3G4S - chains 0 and L of the 31 polymer chains in the assembly; structure by X-ray diffraction, 3.20 A resolution.

Chain 0:
Molecule: 23S ribosomal RNA
Organism: Haloarcula marismortui
Sequence (2923 nucleotides; each row starts with the number of its first residue):
     1 GUUGGCUACUAUGCCAGCUGGUGGAUUGCUCGGCUCAGGCGCUGAUGAAG
    51 GACGUGCCAAGCUGCGAUAAGCUGUGGGGAGCCGCACGGAGGCGAAGAAC
   101 CACAGAUUUCCGAAUGAGAAUCUCUCUAACAAUUGCUUCGCGCAAUGAGG
   151 AACCCCGAGAACUGAAACAUCUCAGUAUCGGGAGGAACAGAAAACGCAAC
   201 GUGAUGUCGUUAGUAACCGCGAGUGAACGCGAUACAGCCCAAACCGAAGC
   251 CCUCACGGGCAAUGUGGUGUCAGGGCUACCUCUCAUCAGCCGACCGUCUU
   301 CACGAAGUCUCUUGGAAUAGAGCGUGAUACAGGGUGACAACCCCGUACUG
   351 AAGACCAGUACGCUGUGCGGUAGUGCCAGAGUAGCGGGGGUUGGAUAUCC
   401 CUCGCGAAUAACGCAGGCAUCGACUGCGAAGGCUAAACACAACCUGAGAC
   451 CGAUAGUGAACAAGUAGUGUGAACGAACGCUGCAAAGUACCCUCAGAAGG
   501 GAGGCGAAAUAGAGCAUGAAAUCAGUUGGCGAUCGAGCGACAGGGCAUAC
   551 AAGGUCCCUUGACGAAUGACCGAGACGCGAGUCUCCAGUAAGACUCACGG
   601 GAAGCCGAUGUUCUGUCGUACGUUUUGAAAAACGAGCCAGGGAGUGUGUC
   651 UGUAUGGCAAGUCUAACCGGAGUAUCCGGGGAGGCACAGGGAAACCGACA
   701 UGGCCGCAGGGCUUUGCCCGAGGGCCGCCGUCUUCAAGGGCGGGGAGCCA
   751 UGUGGACACGACCCGAAUCCGGACGAUCUACGCAUGGACAAGAUGAAGCG
   801 UGCCGAAAGGCACGUGGAAGUCUGUUAGAGUUGGUGUCCUACAAUACCCU
   851 CUCGUGAUCUAUGUGUAGGGGUGAAAGGCCCAUCGAGUCCGGCAACAGCU
   901 GGUUCCAAUCGAAACAUGUCGAAGCAUGACCUCCGCCGAGGUAGUCUGUG
   951 AGGUAGAGCGACCGAUUGGUGUGUCCGCCUCCGAGAGGAGUCGGCACACC
  1001 UGUCAAACUCCAAACUUACAGACGCUGUUUGACGCGGGGAUUCCGGUGCG
  1051 CGGGGUAAGCCUGUGUACCAGGAGGGGAACAACCCAGAGAUAGGUUAAGG
  1101 UCCCCAAGUGUGGAUUAAGUGUAAUCCUCUGAAGGUGGUCUCGAGCCCUA
  1151 GACAGCCGGGAGGUGAGCUUAGAAGCAGCUACCCUCUAAGAAAAGCGUAA
  1201 CAGCUUACCGGCCGAGGUUUGAGGCGCCCAAAAUGAUCGGGACUCAAAUC
  1251 CACCACCGAGACCUGUCCGUACCACUCAUACUGGUAAUCGAGUAGAUUGG
  1301 CGCUCUAAUUGGAUGGAAGCAGGGGCGAGAGCUCCUGUGGACCGAUUAGU
  1351 GACGAAAAUCCUGGCCAUAGUAGCAGCGAUAGUCGGGUGAGAACCCCGAC
  1401 GGCCUAAUGGAUAAGGGUUCCUCAGCACUGCUGAUCAGCUGAGGGUUAGC
  1451 CGGUCCUAAGUCUCACCGCAACUCGACUGAGACGAAAUGGGAAACAGGUU
  1501 AAUAUUCCUGUGCCAUCAUGCAGUGAAAGUUGACGCCCUGGGGUCGAUCA
  1551 CGCCGGGCAUUCGCCCGGUCGAACCGUCCAACUCCGUGGAAGCCGUAAUG
  1601 GCAGGAAGCGGACGAACGGCGGCAUAGGGAAACGUGAUUCAACCUGGGGC
  1651 CCAUGAAAAGACGAGCAUGAUGUCCGUACCGAGAACCGACACAGGUGUCC
  1701 AUGGCGGCGAAAGCCAAGGCCUGUCGGGAGCAACCAACGUUAGGGAAUUC
  1751 GGCAAGUUAGUCCCGUACCUUCGGAAGAAGGGAUGCCUGCUCCGGAACGG
  1801 AGCAGGUCGCAGUGACUCGGAAGCUCGGACUGUCUAGUAACAACAUAGGU
  1851 GACCGCAAAUCCGCAAGGACUCGUACGGUCACUGAAUCCUGCCCAGUGCA
  1901 GGUAUCUGAACACCUCGUACAAGAGGACGAAGGACCUGUCAACGGCGGGG
  1951 GUAACUAUGACCCUCUUAAGGUAGCGUAGUACCUUGCCGCAUCAGUAGCG
  2001 GCUUGCAUGAAUGGAUUAACCAGAGCUUCACUGUCCCAACGUUGGGCCCG
  2051 GUGAACUGUACAUUCCAGUGCGGAGUCUGGAGACACCCAGGGGGAAGCGA
  2101 AGACCCUAUGGAGCUUUACUGCAGGCUGUCGCUGAGACGUGGUCGCCGAU
  2151 GUGCAGCAUAGGUAGGAGUCGUUACAGAGGUACCCGCGCUAGCGGGCCAC
  2201 CCAGACAACAGUGAAAUACUACCCGUCGGUGACUGCGACUCUCACUCCGG
  2251 GAGGAGGACACCGAUAGCCGGGCAGUUUGACUGGGGCGGUACGCGCUCGA
  2301 AAAGAUAUCGAGCGCGCCCUAUGGUCAUCUCAGCCGGGACAGAGACCCGG
  2351 CGAAGAGUGCAAGAGCAAAAGAUGACUUGACAGUGUUCUUCCCAACGAGG
  2401 AACGCUGACGCGAAAGCGUGGUCUAGCGAACCAAUUAGCCUGCUUGAUGC
  2451 GGGCAAUUGAUGACAGAAAAGCUACCCUAGGGAUAACAGAGUCGUCACUC
  2501 GCAAGAGCACAUAUCGACCGAGUGGCUUGCUACCUCGAUGUCGGUUCCCU
  2551 CCAUCCUGCCCGUGCAGAAGCGGGCAAGGGUGAGGUUGUUCGCCUAUUAA
  2601 AGGAGGUCGUGAGCUGGGUUUAGACCGUCGUGAGACAGGUCGGCUGCUAU
  2651 CUACUGGGUGUGUAAUGGUGUCUGACAAGAACGACCGUAUAGUACGAGAG
  2701 GAACUACGGUUGGUGGCCACUGGUGUACCGGUUGUUCGAGAGAGCACGUG
  2751 CCGGGUAGCCACGCCACACGGGGUAAGAGCUGAACGCAUCUAAGCUCGAA
  2801 ACCCACUUGGAAAAGAGACACCGCCGAGGUCCCGCGUACAAGACGCGGUC
  2851 GAUAGACUCGGGGUGUGCGCGUCGAGGUAACGAGACGUUAAGCCCACGAG
  2901 CACUAACAGACCAAAGCCAUCAU
Unresolved in the structure: 1-9, 126-127, 715, 971-998, 1560, 1952-1963, 2137-2236, 2339-2343, 2665-2666, 2915-2923
Modified positions: 1MA (6-hydro-1-methyladenosine-5'-monophosphate) at position 628, OMU (o2'-methyluridine 5'-monophosphate) at position 2587, OMG (o2'-methylguanosine-5'-monophosphate) at position 2588, UR3 (3-methyluridine-5'-monophoshate) at position 2619, PSU (pseudouridine-5'-monophosphate) at position 2621
Bound ions: Na+ site 1: U12 (shared with 1 residue of chain R); Mg2+ site 1 near G28 (its only coordinating residue here); Na+ site 2: C40, C443; Na+ site 3: G56, A59, G61; Sr2+ site 1 near A86 (its only coordinating residue here); Mg2+ site 2 near U115 (its only coordinating residue here); Na+ site 4: C141, G142; Na+ site 5: U146, G147; Mg2+ site 3: C162, U2276; Na+ site 6: A165, A166; Mg2+ site 4: A167, C168; Na+ site 7: U170, C218, G219, G221; 1 more K+ sites not listed; 69 more Mg2+ sites not listed; 56 more Na+ sites not listed; 34 more Sr2+ sites not listed
Residues lining bound ligands: tiamulin (MUL): G2102, A2103, C2104, A2486, C2487, A2538, U2539, G2540, U2541, U2620

Chain L:
Protein: 50S ribosomal protein L15P
Organism: Haloarcula marismortui
UniProtKB: P12737 (RL15_HALMA); residues 0-164 here correspond to UniProt positions 1-165 (UniProt number = residue number + 1)
Amino-acid sequence (165 residues; each row starts with the number of its first residue; numbering starts at 0):
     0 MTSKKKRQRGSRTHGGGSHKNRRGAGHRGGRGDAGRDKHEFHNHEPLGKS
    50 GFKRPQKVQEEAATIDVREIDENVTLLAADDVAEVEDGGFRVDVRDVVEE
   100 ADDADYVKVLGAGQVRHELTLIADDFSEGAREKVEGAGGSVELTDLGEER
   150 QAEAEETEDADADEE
Unresolved in the structure: 0, 84-88, 151-164

Interface between chain 0 and chain L:
Contacting residue pairs (173):
  G164(0) with Arg-30(L), phosphate contact
  A165(0) with Gly-29(L), phosphate contact; Arg-30(L), hydrogen bond to the phosphate; Ala-33(L), sugar contact
  A166(0) with Ala-24(L), base contact; Gly-25(L), base contact; Gly-28(L), base contact; Gly-29(L), hydrogen bond to the base; Gly-34(L), phosphate contact; His-38(L), base contact
  G196(0) with Lys-56(L), hydrogen bond to the sugar
  C197(0) with Lys-56(L), phosphate contact
  U214(0) with Gln-55(L), sugar contact
  A215(0) with Lys-52(L), salt bridge to the phosphate
  A216(0) with Lys-52(L), salt bridge to the phosphate
  C220(0) with Lys-48(L), base contact
  G221(0) with Arg-35(L), hydrogen bond to the phosphate; Leu-46(L), phosphate contact; Gly-47(L), hydrogen bond to the phosphate
  A222(0) with Asp-32(L), phosphate contact; Arg-35(L), salt bridge to the phosphate
  G223(0) with Gly-31(L), phosphate contact; Asp-32(L), hydrogen bond to the phosphate
  G417(0) with Lys-56(L), salt bridge to the phosphate
  U623(0) with Arg-11(L), salt bridge to the phosphate
  U624(0) with Arg-11(L), salt bridge to the phosphate; Ser-17(L), phosphate contact; His-18(L), salt bridge to the phosphate; Lys-19(L), hydrogen bond to the phosphate
  U625(0) with Lys-19(L), salt bridge to the phosphate
  G644(0) with Lys-4(L), sugar contact; Arg-8(L), salt bridge to the phosphate; His-13(L), stacking on the base; Arg-21(L), hydrogen bond to the base
  U645(0) with Lys-4(L), phosphate contact
  A686(0) with Glu-99(L), base contact
  C687(0) with Glu-99(L), base contact
  A688(0) with Asp-65(L), hydrogen bond to the base; Arg-67(L), salt bridge to the phosphate; Leu-109(L), base contact; Ala-111(L), base contact
  A692(0) with Gly-50(L), sugar contact; Phe-51(L), hydrogen bond to the sugar
  A693(0) with Phe-51(L), sugar contact; Arg-53(L), sugar contact
  A694(0) with Arg-53(L), salt bridge to the phosphate
  C695(0) with Glu-59(L), phosphate contact
  C696(0) with Arg-149(L), salt bridge to the phosphate
  G697(0) with Thr-63(L), base contact; Lys-107(L), salt bridge to the phosphate; Leu-109(L), base contact; Ser-126(L), phosphate contact; Glu-127(L), hydrogen bond to the phosphate
  A698(0) with Leu-109(L), phosphate contact; Gly-110(L), hydrogen bond to the phosphate; Ala-111(L), sugar contact; Ser-126(L), phosphate contact; Gly-128(L), phosphate contact
  C699(0) with Ala-111(L), phosphate contact; Gly-112(L), hydrogen bond to the phosphate; Lys-132(L), salt bridge to the phosphate
  A700(0) with Asp-70(L), hydrogen bond to the base; Glu-71(L), base contact; Gly-112(L), phosphate contact; Gln-113(L), hydrogen bond to the base; Val-114(L), base contact; Arg-115(L), base contact
  U701(0) with Gln-113(L), hydrogen bond to the phosphate; Arg-115(L), salt bridge to the phosphate
  G745(0) with Arg-67(L), base contact; Glu-71(L), hydrogen bond to the base
  G754(0) with Lys-3(L), phosphate contact; Lys-4(L), phosphate contact
  G755(0) with Lys-3(L), salt bridge to the phosphate; Lys-4(L), salt bridge to the phosphate
  C757(0) with Arg-27(L), phosphate contact; Gly-31(L), hydrogen bond to the phosphate
  A758(0) with Arg-27(L), salt bridge to the phosphate; Arg-30(L), phosphate contact; Gly-31(L), hydrogen bond to the phosphate
  C759(0) with Arg-30(L), salt bridge to the phosphate
  C762(0) with Arg-21(L), hydrogen bond to the base
  C896(0) with Arg-30(L), hydrogen bond to the phosphate
  A897(0) with Gly-23(L), phosphate contact; Ala-24(L), hydrogen bond to the phosphate; Arg-30(L), salt bridge to the phosphate
  G898(0) with Arg-22(L), phosphate contact; Gly-23(L), hydrogen bond to the phosphate; Ala-24(L), hydrogen bond to the phosphate; Gly-25(L), hydrogen bond to the phosphate
  C899(0) with Lys-19(L), phosphate contact; Arg-22(L), salt bridge to the phosphate
  U900(0) with Lys-19(L), salt bridge to the phosphate; Arg-22(L), salt bridge to the phosphate
  G901(0) with His-18(L), salt bridge to the phosphate; Lys-19(L), phosphate contact
  G902(0) with Arg-11(L), salt bridge to the phosphate; His-18(L), salt bridge to the phosphate
  U903(0) with Arg-11(L), salt bridge to the phosphate; Thr-12(L), base contact; His-18(L), base contact
  U904(0) with Gln-7(L), phosphate contact; Arg-8(L), hydrogen bond to the base; Gly-9(L), hydrogen bond to the phosphate; Ser-10(L), hydrogen bond to the phosphate; Arg-11(L), hydrogen bond to the phosphate
  C905(0) with Lys-5(L), hydrogen bond to the base; Arg-6(L), base contact; Arg-8(L), sugar contact; Gly-9(L), phosphate contact
  C906(0) with Arg-6(L), base contact
  A907(0) with Arg-6(L), base contact
  G918(0) with His-38(L), hydrogen bond to the base; Phe-40(L), sugar contact
  U919(0) with Lys-37(L), hydrogen bond to the phosphate; His-38(L), sugar contact
  C920(0) with Lys-37(L), salt bridge to the phosphate
  G924(0) with Gly-25(L), hydrogen bond to the sugar; His-38(L), base contact
  C925(0) with Gly-25(L), phosphate contact; His-26(L), salt bridge to the phosphate; Arg-27(L), phosphate contact; Gly-28(L), sugar contact; His-38(L), sugar contact; Glu-39(L), hydrogen bond to the sugar
  A926(0) with His-38(L), sugar contact; Glu-39(L), sugar contact; His-41(L), sugar contact
  U927(0) with His-41(L), hydrogen bond to the sugar
  U1041(0) with Gly-14(L), sugar contact; Gly-16(L), phosphate contact
  U1042(0) with Gly-16(L), phosphate contact; Ser-17(L), phosphate contact; Asn-20(L), hydrogen bond to the phosphate
  A1294(0) with Gly-16(L), sugar contact
  G1295(0) with Thr-12(L), hydrogen bond to the phosphate; Gly-14(L), hydrogen bond to the phosphate; Gly-15(L), hydrogen bond to the phosphate; Gly-16(L), hydrogen bond to the phosphate
  A1296(0) with Lys-3(L), salt bridge to the phosphate
  U1297(0) with Lys-3(L), phosphate contact
  U1298(0) with Arg-6(L), hydrogen bond to the base
  G1299(0) with Thr-1(L), phosphate contact; Arg-6(L), hydrogen bond to the base
  G1300(0) with Thr-1(L), hydrogen bond to the base
  G1302(0) with Lys-5(L), hydrogen bond to the base
  C1353(0) with Lys-5(L), hydrogen bond to the base
  G1354(0) with Lys-5(L), hydrogen bond to the base; Arg-8(L), salt bridge to the phosphate
  C2396(0) with Phe-40(L), sugar contact
  A2429(0) with Leu-46(L), base contact
  A2430(0) with Leu-46(L), sugar contact; Gly-47(L), phosphate contact
  C2431(0) with Gly-47(L), phosphate contact; Lys-48(L), hydrogen bond to the phosphate
  C2432(0) with Lys-48(L), salt bridge to the phosphate
  C2440(0) with Phe-51(L), base contact
  U2441(0) with Phe-51(L), sugar contact; Arg-53(L), hydrogen bond to the phosphate
  G2442(0) with Arg-53(L), salt bridge to the phosphate; Pro-54(L), sugar contact; Val-57(L), phosphate contact
  C2443(0) with Pro-54(L), base contact; Lys-56(L), hydrogen bond to the phosphate; Val-57(L), sugar contact
  U2444(0) with Lys-56(L), salt bridge to the phosphate
  G2452(0) with Phe-51(L), base contact
  G2453(0) with Gly-50(L), sugar contact; Phe-51(L), sugar contact
  C2454(0) with Gly-50(L), hydrogen bond to the phosphate
  A2465(0) with Phe-40(L), base contact
  G2466(0) with Lys-37(L), phosphate contact
  A2467(0) with Lys-37(L), salt bridge to the phosphate
Also at the interface, not in a pair above, chain 0 (91 interface residues in all): U753, A1040, C1044, C1301, A2395, A2483
Also at the interface, not in a pair above, chain L (74 interface residues in all): Ser-2, Asp-36, Asn-42, Ser-49

Overview:
91 residues of chain 0 and 74 residues of chain L are in contact, with 50 hydrogen bonds, 35 salt bridges and
1 aromatic stacking contact. Polar contacts include A166(0)/Gly-29(L), G644(0)/Arg-21(L) and
A688(0)/Asp-65(L). Chain 0 binds tiamulin.
Here chain 0 is 23S ribosomal RNA and chain L is 50S ribosomal protein L15P, both from Haloarcula marismortui.
Entry 3G4S (Co-crystal structure of Tiamulin bound to the large ribosomal subunit) was determined by X-ray
diffraction together with 3G6E and 3G71 from the same study.
